7PER - chains H and D of the 24 polymer chains in the assembly; structure by electron microscopy, 35.00 A resolution (very low resolution: no residue pairs are listed; an interface is given only as per-side residue counts).

[Chain H]
Molecule: Nuclear pore glycoprotein p62
Organism: Homo sapiens
UniProt: P37198 (NUP62_HUMAN); residue numbers follow UniProt; this construct covers 1-522
Chain sequence (522 residues; each row starts with the number of its first residue):
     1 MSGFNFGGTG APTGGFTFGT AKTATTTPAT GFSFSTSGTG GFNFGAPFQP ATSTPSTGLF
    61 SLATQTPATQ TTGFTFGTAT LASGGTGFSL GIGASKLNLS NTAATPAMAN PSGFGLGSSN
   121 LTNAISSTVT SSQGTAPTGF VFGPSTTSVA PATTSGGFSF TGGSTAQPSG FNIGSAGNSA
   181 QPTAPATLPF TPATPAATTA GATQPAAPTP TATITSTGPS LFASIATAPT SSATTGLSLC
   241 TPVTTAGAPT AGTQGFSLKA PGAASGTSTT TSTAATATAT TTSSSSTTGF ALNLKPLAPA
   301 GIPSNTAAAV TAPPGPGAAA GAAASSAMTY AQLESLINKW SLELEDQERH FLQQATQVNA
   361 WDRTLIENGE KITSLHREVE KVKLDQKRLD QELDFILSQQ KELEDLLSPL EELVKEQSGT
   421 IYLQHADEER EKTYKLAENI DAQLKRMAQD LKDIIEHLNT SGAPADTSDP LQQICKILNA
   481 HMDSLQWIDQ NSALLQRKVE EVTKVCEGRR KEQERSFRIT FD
Disordered / not traced: 1-333, 503-522
Curated features (UniProtKB/Swiss-Prot):
  - modified residue: Ser2 (N-acetylserine), Ser408 (Phosphoserine), Ser418 (Phosphoserine)
  - glycosylation: Thr373 (O-linked (GlcNAc) threonine), Ser468 (O-linked (GlcNAc) serine)
  - natural variant: Gln391 (Q391P: In SNDI)

[Chain D]
Molecule: Nuclear pore complex protein Nup205
Organism: Homo sapiens
UniProt: Q92621 (NU205_HUMAN); residues 1-2012 here = UniProt positions 1-2012
Chain sequence (2012 residues; row label = number of the first residue in the row):
     1 MATPLAVNSA ASLWGPYKDI WHKVGNALWR RQPEAVHLLD KILKKHKPDF ISLFKNPPKN
    61 VQQHEKVQKA STEGVAIQGQ QGTRLLPEQL IKEAFILSDL FDIGELAAVE LLLAGEHQQP
   121 HFPGLTRGLV AVLLYWDGKR CIANSLKALI QSRRGKTWTL ELSPELASMT TRFTDELMEQ
   181 GLTYKVLTLV SQIDVNNEFE KLQRERGLGS EKHRKEVSDL IKECRQSLAE SLFAWACQSP
   241 LGKEDTLLLI GHLERVTVEA NGSLDAVNLA LLMALLYCFD ISFIEQSTEE RDDMIHQLPL
   301 LTEKQYIATI HSRLQDSQLW KLPGLQATVR LAWALALRGI SQLPDVTALA EFTEADEAMA
   361 ELAIADNVFL FLMESVVVSE YFYQEEFYIR RVHNLITDFL ALMPMKVKQL RNRADEDARM
   421 IHMSMQMGNE PPISLRRDLE HLMLLIGELY KKNPFHLELA LEYWCPTEPL QTPTIMGSYL
   481 GVAHQRPPQR QVVLSKFVRQ MGDLLPPTIY IPYLKMLQGL ANGPQCAHYC FSLLKVNGSS
   541 HVENIQGAGG SPVSWEHFFH SLMLYHEHLR KDLPSADSVQ YRHLPSRGIT QKEQDGLIAF
   601 LQLTSTIITW SENARLALCE HPQWTPVVVI LGLLQCSIPP VLKAELLKTL AAFGKSPEIA
   661 ASLWQSLEYT QILQTVRIPS QRQAIGIEVE LNEIESRCEE YPLTRAFCQL ISTLVESSFP
   721 SNLGAGLRPP GFDPYLQFLR DSVFLRFRTR AYRRAAEKWE VAEVVLEVFY KLLRDYEPQL
   781 EDFVDQFVEL QGEEIIAYKP PGFSLMYHLL NESPMLELAL SLLEEGVKQL DTYAPFPGKK
   841 HLEKAVQHCL ALLNLTLQKE NLFMDLLRES QLALIVCPLE QLLQGINPRT KKADNVVNIA
   901 RYLYHGNTNP ELAFESAKIL CCISCNSNIQ IKLVGDFTHD QSISQKLMAG FVECLDCEDA
   961 EEFVRLEEGS ELEKKLVAIR HETRIHILNL LITSLECNPP NLALYLLGFE LKKPVSTTNL
  1021 QDPGVLGCPR TCLHAILNIL EKGTEGRTGP VAVRESPQLA ELCYQVIYQL CACSDTSGPT
  1081 MRYLRTSQDF LFSQLQYLPF SNKEYEISML NQMSWLMKTA SIELRVTSLN RQRSHTQRLL
  1141 HLLLDDMPVK PYSDGEGGIE DENRSVSGFL HFDTATKVRR KILNILDSID FSQEIPEPLQ
  1201 LDFFDRAQIE QVIANCEHKN LRGQTVCNVK LLHRVLVAEV NALQGMAAIG QRPLLMEEIS
  1261 TVLQYVVGRN KLLQCLHAKR HALESWRQLV EIILTACPQD LIQAEDRQLI IRDILQDVHD
  1321 KILDDEAAQE LMPVVAGAVF TLTAHLSQAV LTEQKETSVL GPAEAHYAFM LDSCFTSPPP
  1381 EENPLVGFAS IGDSSLYIIL KKLLDFILKT GGGFQRVRTH LYGSLLYYLQ IAQRPDEPDT
  1441 LEAAKKTMWE RLTAPEDVFS KLQRENIAII ESYGAALMEV VCRDACDGHE IGRMLALALL
  1501 DRIVSVDKQQ QWLLYLSNSG YLKVLVDSLV EDDRTLQSLL TPQPPLLKAL YTYESKMAFL
  1561 TRVAKIQQGA LELLRSGVIV RLAQCQVYDM RPETDPQSMF GMRDPPMFIP TPVDRYRQIL
  1621 LPALQLCQVI LTSSMAQHLQ AAGQVLQFLI SHSDTIQAIL RCQDVSAGSL QELALLTGII
  1681 SKAALPGILS ELDVDVNEGS LMELQGHIGR FQRQCLGLLS RFGGSDRLRQ FKFQDDNVEG
  1741 DKVSKKDEIE LAMQQICANV MEYCQSLMLQ SSPTFQHAVC LFTPSLSETV NRDGPRQDTQ
  1801 APVVPYWRLP GLGIIIYLLK QSANDFFSYY DSHRQSVSKL QNVEQLPPDE IKELCQSVMP
  1861 AGVDKISTAQ KYVLARRRLV KVINNRAKLL SLCSFIIETC LFILWRHLEY YLLHCMPTDS
  1921 QDSLFASRTL FKSRRLQDSF ASETNLDFRS GLAIVSQHDL DQLQADAINA FGESLQKKLL
  1981 DIEGLYSKVR SRYSFIQALV RRIRGLLRIS RN
Disordered / not traced: 1-8, 26-37, 76-81, 120-128, 155-163, 175-180, 257-262, 287-303, 380-383, 421-426, 455-457, 468-492, 538-552, 574-590, 621-624, 640-641, 671, 681-685, 745, 752-753, 784-791, 813, 828-838, 873-875, 889-891, 907-908, 925-1391, 1596-1606, 1693-2012
Curated features (UniProtKB/Swiss-Prot):
  - modified residue: Ala2 (N-acetylalanine), Thr3 (Phosphothreonine), Ser575 (Phosphoserine), Ser1165 (Phosphoserine), Ser1167 (Phosphoserine), Ser1939 (Phosphoserine), Ser1942 (Phosphoserine)
  - natural variant: Phe1995 (F1995S: In NPHS13)

[Interface between chain H and chain D]
At this resolution (35 A) residue pairs are not listed: 6 residues of chain H and 9 of chain D lie at the interface.

[Summary]
Chain H and chain D form an interface of 6 and 9 residues respectively.
Chain H is Nuclear pore glycoprotein p62 and chain D is Nuclear pore complex protein Nup205, both from Homo
sapiens; the structure, Model of the inner ring of the human nuclear pore complex, was determined by electron
microscopy, deposited together with 7PEQ.
